Entry 5CIM (X-ray diffraction, 3.32 A resolution); this record covers chains A and B.

Chain A (and B):
Molecule: Alpha-1,4-glucan:maltose-1-phosphate maltosyltransferase
From: Mycobacterium thermoresistibile ATCC 19527
Notes: EC 2.4.99.16; chain B of this document is another copy of the same molecule, construct and numbering; everything in this record applies to it too
UniProtKB: G7CL00 (G7CL00_MYCTH); residue numbers follow UniProt; this construct covers 2-696
Sequence (698 residues; each row starts with the number of its first residue; numbers below 1 keep their minus sign (Gly-1 is residue -1)):
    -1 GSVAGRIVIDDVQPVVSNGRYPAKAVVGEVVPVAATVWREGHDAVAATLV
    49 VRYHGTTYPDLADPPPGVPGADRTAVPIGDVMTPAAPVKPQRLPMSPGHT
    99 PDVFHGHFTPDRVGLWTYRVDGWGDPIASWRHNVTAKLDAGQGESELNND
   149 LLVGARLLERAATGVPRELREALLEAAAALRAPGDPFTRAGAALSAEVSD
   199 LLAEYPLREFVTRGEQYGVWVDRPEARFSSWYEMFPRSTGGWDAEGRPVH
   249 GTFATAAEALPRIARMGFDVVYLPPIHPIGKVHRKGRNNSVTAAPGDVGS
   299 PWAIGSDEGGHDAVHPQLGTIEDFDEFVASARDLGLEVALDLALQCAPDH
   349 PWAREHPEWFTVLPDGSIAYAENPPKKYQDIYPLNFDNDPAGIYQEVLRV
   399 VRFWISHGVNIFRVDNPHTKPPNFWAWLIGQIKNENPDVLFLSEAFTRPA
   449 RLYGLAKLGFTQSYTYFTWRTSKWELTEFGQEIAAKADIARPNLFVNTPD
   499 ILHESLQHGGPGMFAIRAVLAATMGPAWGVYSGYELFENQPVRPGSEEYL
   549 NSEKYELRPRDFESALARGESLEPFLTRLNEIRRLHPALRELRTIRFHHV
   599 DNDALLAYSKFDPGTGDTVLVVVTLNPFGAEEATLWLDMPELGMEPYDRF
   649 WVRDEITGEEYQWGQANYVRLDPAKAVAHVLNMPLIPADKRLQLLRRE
Not modelled in the structure: -1, 63-87, 276-281, 301-308, 356-377 (chain B: -1, 70-85, 137-142)
Construct notes: expression tag (-1 to 0); cloning artifact (1)
Reported in the primary citation:
  - conformationally variable residues (domain motion, order/disorder transition): Gly122, Val132 to Leu136, Glu207

How chain A and chain B interact:
Contacting residue pairs (90):
  Ser0(A) with Ser15(B); Arg18(B)
  Val1(A) with Arg18(B); Tyr19(B)
  Ala2(A) with Arg18(B), hydrogen bond (backbone-side chain); Tyr19(B); Leu59(B); Ala60(B); Asp61(B), hydrogen bond (backbone-backbone)
  Gly3(A) with Asp61(B); Pro420(B); Asn421(B), hydrogen bond (backbone-backbone)
  Arg4(A) with Asp385(B), salt bridge; Pro419(B); Pro420(B); Asn421(B)
  Val6(A) with Tyr19(B); Pro420(B), hydrophobic
  Asp8(A) with Ser15(B), hydrogen bond; Tyr19(B); Lys455(B), salt bridge
  Asp9(A) with Lys455(B), salt bridge
  Val13(A) with Asn16(B)
  Ser15(A) with Ser0(B); Asp8(B), hydrogen bond
  Asn16(A) with Val13(B); Asn16(B); Tyr215(B), hydrogen bond
  Arg18(A) with Ser0(B)
  Tyr19(A) with Val1(B), hydrogen bond (side chain-backbone); Ala2(B); Val6(B); Asp8(B)
  Thr34(A) with Ala448(B)
  Trp36(A) with Pro420(B), hydrophobic; Ala448(B); Arg449(B); Gly452(B); Leu453(B); Leu456(B), hydrophobic
  Arg37(A) with Arg449(B), hydrogen bond (backbone-side chain)
  Glu38(A) with His416(B); Thr417(B); Lys418(B); Pro419(B); Arg449(B)
  Gly39(A) with His416(B), hydrogen bond (backbone-backbone); Thr417(B); Arg449(B), hydrogen bond (backbone-side chain)
  Leu59(A) with Ala2(B)
  Ala60(A) with Ala2(B)
  Asp61(A) with Ala2(B), hydrogen bond (backbone-backbone); Gly3(B)
  Pro99(A) with Arg446(B)
  Asp100(A) with Arg446(B), salt bridge; Ala448(B)
  Asn147(A) with Leu361(B); Pro362(B); Asp363(B), hydrogen bond
  Leu150(A) with Pro362(B), hydrophobic
  Val151(A) with Pro362(B)
  Arg154(A) with Pro362(B)
  Phe208(A) with Asp385(B)
  Tyr215(A) with Asn16(B), hydrogen bond
  Asp385(A) with Arg4(B), salt bridge; Phe208(B)
  His416(A) with Glu38(B); Gly39(B), hydrogen bond (backbone-backbone)
  Thr417(A) with Glu38(B); Gly39(B)
  Lys418(A) with Glu38(B)
  Pro419(A) with Arg4(B); Glu38(B)
  Pro420(A) with Arg4(B); Val6(B), hydrophobic; Trp36(B), hydrophobic
  Asn421(A) with Gly3(B); Arg4(B)
  Arg446(A) with Pro99(B); Asp100(B), salt bridge
  Ala448(A) with Thr34(B); Trp36(B); Asp100(B)
  Arg449(A) with Trp36(B); Arg37(B), hydrogen bond (side chain-backbone); Glu38(B); Gly39(B), hydrogen bond (side chain-backbone)
  Gly452(A) with Trp36(B)
  Lys455(A) with Asp8(B), salt bridge; Asp9(B), salt bridge
Also at the interface, not in a pair above, chain A (44 interface residues in all): His40, Leu453, Leu456
Also at the interface, not in a pair above, chain B (44 interface residues in all): Val360, Pro372

Summary:
The chain A/chain B interface involves 44 residues from each chain, with 16 hydrogen bonds and 8 salt bridges.
Among the polar pairs are Arg4(A)-Asp385(B), Asp8(A)-Lys455(B) and Asp9(A)-Lys455(B). The paper reports
conformational variability at Gly122(A), Val132(A) and Glu207(A).
Both chains are Alpha-1,4-glucan:maltose-1-phosphate maltosyltransferase (Mycobacterium thermoresistibile ATCC
19527). Entry 5CIM (Structure of Mycobacterium thermoresistibile GlgE in complex with maltose
(cocrystallisation with maltose-1-phosphate) at 3.32A resolution) was determined by X-ray diffraction together
with 5CGM and 5CJ5 from the same study.
